9L5T - chains 2 and z of the 42 polymer chains in the assembly; structure by electron microscopy, 3.50 A resolution.

# Chain 2
Molecule: U2 snRNA
Source organism: Chaetomium thermophilum (strain DSM 1495 / CBS 144.50 / IMI 039719)
Sequence (193 nucleotides; row label = number of the first residue in the row):
     1 AGCUCUCUUU GCCUUUUGGC UUAGAUCAAG UGUAGUAUCU GUUCUUUUCA GUUUAAUCUC
    61 UGAAACUGCU CUACGGAGCA GAAUCGUGAU UAUACUAAUU UUUGGCCUUC GGCGGACUUC
   121 CCUCUGGGCU UGCCCAUGGU CGUCUGCCAC AGUGUCCCUG GUAUUACACU GCCUCCAGGU
   181 GACGCGACCU UCC
Unresolved in the structure: 38-193

# Chain z
Protein: RNA helicase
Source organism: Chaetomium thermophilum (strain DSM 1495 / CBS 144.50 / IMI 039719)
Notes: EC 3.6.4.13
Reference sequence: G0RZD6 (G0RZD6_CHATD); numbering as in UniProt (aligned over 1-672)
Amino-acid sequence (672 residues; row label = number of the first residue in the row):
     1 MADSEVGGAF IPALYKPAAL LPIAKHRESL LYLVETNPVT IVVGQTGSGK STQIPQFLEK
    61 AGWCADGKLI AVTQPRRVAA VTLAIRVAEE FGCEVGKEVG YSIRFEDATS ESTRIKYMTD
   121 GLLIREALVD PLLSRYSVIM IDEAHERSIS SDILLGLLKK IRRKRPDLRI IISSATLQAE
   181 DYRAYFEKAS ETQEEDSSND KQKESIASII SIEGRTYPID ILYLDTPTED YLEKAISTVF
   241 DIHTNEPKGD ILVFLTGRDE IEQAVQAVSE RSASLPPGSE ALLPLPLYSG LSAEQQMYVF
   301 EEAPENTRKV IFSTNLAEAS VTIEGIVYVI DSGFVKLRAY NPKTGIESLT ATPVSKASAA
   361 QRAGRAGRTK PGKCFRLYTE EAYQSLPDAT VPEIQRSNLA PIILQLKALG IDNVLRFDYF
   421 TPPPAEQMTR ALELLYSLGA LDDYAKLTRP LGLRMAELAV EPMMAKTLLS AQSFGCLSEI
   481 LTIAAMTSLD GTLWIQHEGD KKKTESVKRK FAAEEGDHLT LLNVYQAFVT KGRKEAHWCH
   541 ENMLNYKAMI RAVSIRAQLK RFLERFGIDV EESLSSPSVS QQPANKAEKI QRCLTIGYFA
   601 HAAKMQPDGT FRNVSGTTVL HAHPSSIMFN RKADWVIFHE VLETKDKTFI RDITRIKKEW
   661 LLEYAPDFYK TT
Unresolved in the structure: 1-17

# How chain 2 and chain z interact
Pairs across the interface (39):
  G30(2) with Gly609(z), hydrogen bond to the base; Phe629(z), hydrogen bond to the base; Asn630(z), hydrogen bond to the base
  U31(2) with Phe629(z), stacking on the base; Asn630(z), hydrogen bond to the base; Lys647(z), hydrogen bond to the sugar
  G32(2) with Pro624(z), sugar contact; Phe629(z), base contact; Phe649(z), sugar contact
  U33(2) with Asp259(z), phosphate contact; His623(z), hydrogen bond to the base; Pro624(z), base contact; Thr644(z), phosphate contact; Lys645(z), phosphate contact
  A34(2) with Arg258(z), hydrogen bond to the base; Asp259(z), phosphate contact; Thr644(z), phosphate contact; Lys645(z), salt bridge to the phosphate
  G35(2) with Gly257(z), phosphate contact; Arg258(z), hydrogen bond to the phosphate; Thr314(z), hydrogen bond to the phosphate; Asn315(z), hydrogen bond to the sugar; Lys336(z), sugar contact; Arg338(z), hydrogen bond to the base; Leu349(z), base contact
  U36(2) with Ser289(z), hydrogen bond to the phosphate; Thr314(z), phosphate contact; Asn315(z), sugar contact; Leu316(z), phosphate contact; Ser320(z), phosphate contact; Arg338(z), base contact
  A37(2) with Pro75(z), base contact; Arg76(z), base contact; Arg77(z), base contact; Val78(z), sugar contact; Ser289(z), hydrogen bond to the phosphate; Leu316(z), phosphate contact; Ser320(z), hydrogen bond to the phosphate; Asp490(z), base contact
Also at the interface, not in a pair above, chain z (30 interface residues in all): Thr256, Tyr288, Leu337, Asp608, His621

# Overview
8 residues of chain 2 and 30 residues of chain z are in contact, with 14 hydrogen bonds, 1 salt bridge and 1
aromatic stacking contact. Polar pairs include G30(2)-Gly609(z), G30(2)-Phe629(z) and G30(2)-Asn630(z).
Here chain 2 is U2 snRNA and chain z is RNA helicase, both from Chaetomium thermophilum (strain DSM 1495 / CBS
144.50 / IMI 039719). Entry 9L5T (Cryo-EM structure of the thermophile spliceosome (state B*Q2)) was
determined by electron microscopy, deposited together with 9L5R and 9L5S.
